PDB entry 8TUB | X-ray diffraction, 2.40 A resolution | chains A and F of the 3 polymer chains in the assembly

# Chain A
Name: Beta-2-microglobulin
Organism: Homo sapiens
UniProtKB: P61769 (B2MG_HUMAN); residues 1-99 here correspond to UniProt positions 21-119 (UniProt number = residue number + 20)
Sequence (99 residues; numbered 1 to 99; the number before each row is that of its first residue):
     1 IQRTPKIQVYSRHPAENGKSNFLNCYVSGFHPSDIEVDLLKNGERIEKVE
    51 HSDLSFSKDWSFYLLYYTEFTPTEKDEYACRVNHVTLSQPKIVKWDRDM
Cystine bridges: C25-C80
Swiss-Prot annotation at these positions:
  - modified residue: Q2 (Pyrrolidone carboxylic acid)
  - glycosylation: I1 (N-linked (Glc) (glycation) isoleucine), K19 (N-linked (Glc) (glycation) lysine), K41 (N-linked (Glc) (glycation) lysine), K48 (N-linked (Glc) (glycation) lysine), K58 (N-linked (Glc) (glycation) lysine), K91 (N-linked (Glc) (glycation) lysine), K94 (N-linked (Glc) (glycation) lysine)

# Chain F
Name: HLA class I histocompatibility antigen, B-7 alpha chain
Organism: Homo sapiens
UniProtKB: P01889 (1B07_HUMAN); residues 1-275 here correspond to UniProt positions 25-299 (UniProt number = residue number + 24)
Sequence (275 residues; numbered 1 to 275; the number before each row is that of its first residue):
     1 GSHSMRYFYTSVSRPGRGEPRFISVGYVDDTQFVRFDSDAASPREEPRAP
    51 WIEQEGPEYWDRNTQIYKAQAQTDRESLRNLRGYYNQSEAGSHTLQSMYG
   101 CDVGPDGRLLRGHDQYAYDGKDYIALNEDLRSWTAADTAAQITQRKWEAA
   151 REAEQRRAYLEGECVEWLRRYLENGKDKLERADPPKTHVTHHPISDHEAT
   201 LRCWALGFYPAEITLTWQRDGEDQTQDTELVETRPAGDRTFQKWAAVVVP
   251 SGEEQRYTCHVQHEGLPKPLTLRWE
Cystine bridges: C101-C164, C203-C259
Swiss-Prot annotation at these positions:
  - region: E275 (Connecting peptide)
  - motif: S77 to G83 (Bw6 motif)
  - binding site (a peptide antigen): N63, Y84, T143, K146, E152, Y159, Y171
  - glycosylation: N86 (N-linked (GlcNAc...) asparagine)
Reported in the primary citation:
  - specificity-determining residues: D114, E152

# How chain A and chain F interact
Contacting residue pairs (54):
  I1(A) with D119(F), hydrogen bond (backbone-backbone); G120(F)
  K6(A) with E232(F)
  Q8(A) with V231(F); E232(F), hydrogen bond (side chain-backbone); R234(F), hydrogen bond
  Y10(A) with R234(F); P235(F), hydrogen bond (side chain-backbone); Q242(F)
  S11(A) with Q242(F)
  R12(A) with A236(F), hydrogen bond (side chain-backbone); G237(F), hydrogen bond (side chain-backbone); D238(F); Q242(F), hydrogen bond (backbone-side chain)
  N24(A) with P235(F); A236(F), hydrogen bond (side chain-backbone)
  Y26(A) with T233(F); P235(F)
  H31(A) with Q96(F), hydrogen bond; D119(F); G120(F), hydrogen bond (side chain-backbone)
  S33(A) with V12(F)
  D53(A) with V25(F); Q32(F), hydrogen bond; R35(F), salt bridge; R48(F), salt bridge
  L54(A) with I23(F); V25(F)
  S55(A) with V25(F); Y27(F)
  F56(A) with F8(F), hydrophobic; Y9(F); T10(F); Q96(F); S97(F); M98(F), hydrophobic
  W60(A) with Q96(F), hydrogen bond (backbone-side chain); M98(F), hydrophobic; Q115(F); Y116(F); A117(F), hydrophobic; G120(F); D122(F), hydrogen bond
  F62(A) with T10(F); Q96(F)
  Y63(A) with Y27(F), hydrogen bond
  L65(A) with G237(F)
  D98(A) with H192(F); R202(F), hydrogen bond (backbone-side chain); W204(F)
  M99(A) with R202(F); W204(F); R234(F), hydrogen bond (backbone-side chain); W244(F), hydrogen bond (backbone-side chain)
Other interface residues (no listed pair), chain A (23 interface residues in all): P32, S57, D59
Other interface residues (no listed pair), chain F (34 interface residues in all): T94, E229

# Overview
23 residues of chain A face 34 of chain F across their interface, with 17 hydrogen bonds and 2 salt bridges.
Polar pairs include D53(A)-R35(F), D53(A)-R48(F) and Q8(A)-E232(F). UniProt lists 7 peptide antigen-binding
residues on chain F. From the paper: specificity determinants D114(F) and E152(F).
Chain A is Beta-2-microglobulin and chain F is HLA class I histocompatibility antigen, B-7 alpha chain, both
from Homo sapiens; the structure, HLA B7:02 with HPNGYKSLSTL, was determined by X-ray diffraction together
with 8TUH from the same study.
